7NAR - chains A and H of the 22 polymer chains in the assembly; structure by electron microscopy, 3.00 A resolution.

Chain A:
Molecule: 16S rRNA
Organism: Escherichia coli (strain K12)
Sequence (1542 nucleotides; row label = number of the first residue in the row):
     1 AAAUUGAAGA GUUUGAUCAU GGCUCAGAUU GAACGCUGGC GGCAGGCCUA ACACAUGCAA
    61 GUCGAACGGU AACAGGAAGA AGCUUGCUUC UUUGCUGACG AGUGGCGGAC GGGUGAGUAA
   121 UGUCUGGGAA ACUGCCUGAU GGAGGGGGAU AACUACUGGA AACGGUAGCU AAUACCGCAU
   181 AACGUCGCAA GACCAAAGAG GGGGACCUUC GGGCCUCUUG CCAUCGGAUG UGCCCAGAUG
   241 GGAUUAGCUA GUAGGUGGGG UAACGGCUCA CCUAGGCGAC GAUCCCUAGC UGGUCUGAGA
   301 GGAUGACCAG CCACACUGGA ACUGAGACAC GGUCCAGACU CCUACGGGAG GCAGCAGUGG
   361 GGAAUAUUGC ACAAUGGGCG CAAGCCUGAU GCAGCCAUGC CGCGUGUAUG AAGAAGGCCU
   421 UCGGGUUGUA AAGUACUUUC AGCGGGGAGG AAGGGAGUAA AGUUAAUACC UUUGCUCAUU
   481 GACGUUACCC GCAGAAGAAG CACCGGCUAA CUCCGUGCCA GCAGCCXCGG UAAUACGGAG
   541 GGUGCAAGCG UUAAUCGGAA UUACUGGGCG UAAAGCGCAC GCAGGCGGUU UGUUAAGUCA
   601 GAUGUGAAAU CCCCGGGCUC AACCUGGGAA CUGCAUCUGA UACUGGCAAG CUUGAGUCUC
   661 GUAGAGGGGG GUAGAAUUCC AGGUGUAGCG GUGAAAUGCG UAGAGAUCUG GAGGAAUACC
   721 GGUGGCGAAG GCGGCCCCCU GGACGAAGAC UGACGCUCAG GUGCGAAAGC GUGGGGAGCA
   781 AACAGGAUUA GAUACCCUGG UAGUCCACGC CGUAAACGAU GUCGACUUGG AGGUUGUGCC
   841 CUUGAGGCGU GGCUUCCGGA GCUAACGCGU UAAGUCGACC GCCUGGGGAG UACGGCCGCA
   901 AGGUUAAAAC UCAAAUGAAU UGACGGGGGC CCGCACAAGC GGUGGAGCAU GUGGUUUAAU
   961 UCGAUGXAAC GCGAAGAACC UUACCUGGUC UUGACAUCCA CGGAAGUUUU CAGAGAUGAG
  1021 AAUGUGCCUU CGGGAACCGU GAGACAGGUG CUGCAUGGCU GUCGUCAGCU CGUGUUGUGA
  1081 AAUGUUGGGU UAAGUCCCGC AACGAGCGCA ACCCUUAUCC UUUGUUGCCA GCGGUCCGGC
  1141 CGGGAACUCA AAGGAGACUG CCAGUGAUAA ACUGGAGGAA GGUGGGGAUG ACGUCAAGUC
  1201 AUCAUGGCCC UUACGACCAG GGCUACACAC GUGCUACAAU GGCGCAUACA AAGAGAAGCG
  1261 ACCUCGCGAG AGCAAGCGGA CCUCAUAAAG UGCGUCGUAG UCCGGAUUGG AGUCUGCAAC
  1321 UCGACUCCAU GAAGUCGGAA UCGCUAGUAA UCGUGGAUCA GAAUGCCACG GUGAAUACGU
  1381 UCCCGGGCCU UGUACACACC GCCCGUXACA CCAUGGGAGU GGGUUGCAAA AGAAGUAGGU
  1441 AGCUUAACCU UCGGGAGGGC GCUUACCACU UUGUGAUUCA UGACUGGGGU GAAGUCGUAA
  1501 CAAGGUAACC GUAGGGGAAC CUGCGGUUGG AUCACCUCCU UA
Unresolved in the structure: 1535-1542
Modified residues: PSU (pseudouridine-5'-monophosphate) at position 516, G7M (N7-methyl-guanosine-5'-monophosphate) at position 527, 2MG (2N-methylguanosine-5'-monophosphate) at position 966, 5MC (5-methylcytidine-5'-monophosphate) at position 967, 2MG (2N-methylguanosine-5'-monophosphate) at position 1207, 4OC (4n,o2'-methylcytidine-5'-monophosphate) at position 1402, 5MC (5-methylcytidine-5'-monophosphate) at position 1407, UR3 (3-methyluridine-5'-monophoshate) at position 1498, 2MG (2N-methylguanosine-5'-monophosphate) at position 1516, MA6 (6N-dimethyladenosine-5'-monophoshate) at position 1518, MA6 (6N-dimethyladenosine-5'-monophoshate) at position 1519
Ion coordination: Mg2+ site 1 near G21 (its only coordinating residue here); Mg2+ site 2: C48, U49, G115; Mg2+ site 3 near A53 (its only coordinating residue here); Mg2+ site 4: A59, C386, U387; Mg2+ site 5 near G100 (its only coordinating residue here); Mg2+ site 6: A109, G331; Mg2+ site 7 near G111 (its only coordinating residue here); Mg2+ site 8: A116, G117, G289; Mg2+ site 9: G145, A197; Mg2+ site 10: A174, C175; Mg2+ site 11: G299, G558; Mg2+ site 12 near C328 (its only coordinating residue here); 43 more Mg2+ sites not listed

Chain H:
Protein: 30S ribosomal protein S8
Organism: Escherichia coli (strain K12)
UniProtKB: P0A7W7 (RS8_ECOLI); numbering as in UniProt (aligned over 1-130)
Chain sequence (130 residues; each row starts with the number of its first residue):
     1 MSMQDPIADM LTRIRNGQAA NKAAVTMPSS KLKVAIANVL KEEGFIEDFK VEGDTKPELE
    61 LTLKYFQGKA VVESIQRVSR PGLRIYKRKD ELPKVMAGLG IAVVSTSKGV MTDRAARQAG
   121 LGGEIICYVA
Unresolved in the structure: 1

Interface between chain A and chain H:
Contacting residue pairs (68; chain A residue first):
  C586(A) with Gln4(H), hydrogen bond to the sugar; Pro81(H), phosphate contact
  G587(A) with Met3(H), sugar contact; Gln4(H), sugar contact; Pro81(H), phosphate contact; Arg84(H), salt bridge to the phosphate
  G588(A) with Pro6(H), phosphate contact
  U589(A) with Pro6(H), phosphate contact; Ser30(H), hydrogen bond to the phosphate
  U590(A) with Ser30(H), phosphate contact; Lys31(H), hydrogen bond to the phosphate
  U591(A) with Lys31(H), salt bridge to the phosphate
  G597(A) with Tyr86(H), hydrogen bond to the base
  U598(A) with Tyr86(H), sugar contact
  C599(A) with Lys87(H), sugar contact; Arg88(H), phosphate contact; Lys89(H), phosphate contact; Leu121(H), sugar contact; Gly122(H), hydrogen bond to the sugar
  A600(A) with Arg88(H), phosphate contact; Lys89(H), hydrogen bond to the phosphate; Gly120(H), sugar contact
  G601(A) with Lys89(H), salt bridge to the phosphate
  G633(A) with Arg88(H), salt bridge to the phosphate
  A640(A) with Ser107(H), hydrogen bond to the sugar; Lys108(H), hydrogen bond to the phosphate
  U641(A) with Ser107(H), sugar contact; Lys108(H), salt bridge to the phosphate
  A642(A) with Ser105(H), hydrogen bond to the base; Thr106(H), base contact; Ser107(H), base contact; Gly109(H), hydrogen bond to the sugar; Val110(H), sugar contact
  C643(A) with Lys31(H), phosphate contact; Ser105(H), hydrogen bond to the sugar; Glu124(H), hydrogen bond to the sugar
  U644(A) with Arg84(H), sugar contact
  U652(A) with Thr55(H), sugar contact
  U653(A) with Thr55(H), base contact; Lys56(H), salt bridge to the phosphate
  G755(A) with Gln4(H), base contact
  C756(A) with Ser2(H), hydrogen bond to the sugar; Gln4(H), hydrogen bond to the base
  C823(A) with Ser2(H), hydrogen bond to the sugar
  G824(A) with Ser2(H), hydrogen bond to the sugar; Met3(H), sugar contact
  A825(A) with Asp9(H), hydrogen bond to the sugar; Arg13(H), hydrogen bond to the phosphate
  C826(A) with Arg13(H), salt bridge to the phosphate; Asn16(H), hydrogen bond to the base
  U827(A) with Asn16(H), sugar contact; Ala20(H), phosphate contact; Lys22(H), phosphate contact
  U828(A) with Lys22(H), salt bridge to the phosphate
  G874(A) with Asn16(H), base contact
  U875(A) with Arg15(H), hydrogen bond to the sugar; Asn16(H), hydrogen bond to the sugar
  C876(A) with Ala8(H), sugar contact; Thr12(H), sugar contact; Arg15(H), hydrogen bond to the phosphate
  G877(A) with Ser2(H), hydrogen bond to the base; Asp5(H), sugar contact; Pro81(H), phosphate contact
  A878(A) with Gln4(H), hydrogen bond to the sugar; Arg80(H), salt bridge to the phosphate; Pro81(H), phosphate contact; Gly82(H), hydrogen bond to the phosphate
  C879(A) with Gly82(H), phosphate contact
Interface residues without a listed pair, chain A (35 interface residues in all): G585, C651
Interface residues without a listed pair, chain H (41 interface residues in all): Ser29, Leu32, Arg77, Leu83, Asp90, Gly123

Overview:
Chain A and chain H form an interface of 35 and 41 residues respectively, with 25 hydrogen bonds and 9 salt
bridges. Polar contacts include G597(A)-Tyr86(H), A642(A)-Ser105(H) and C756(A)-Gln4(H). C48(A), U49(A) and
G115(A) coordinate Mg2+ site 2. A59(A), C386(A) and U387(A) coordinate Mg2+ site 4.
Here chain A is 16S rRNA and chain H is 30S ribosomal protein S8, both from Escherichia coli (strain K12).
Entry 7NAR (Complete Bacterial 30S ribosomal subunit assembly complex state F (+RsgA)(Consensus Refinement))
was determined by electron microscopy together with 7AF3, 7AF5, 7AF8, 7AFA, 7AFD, 7AFH and 17 further entries
from the same study.
